PDB entry 1LP9 | X-ray diffraction, 2.00 A resolution | chains A and C of the 5 polymer chains in the assembly

== Chain A ==
Molecule: HLA class I histocompatibility antigen, A-2 alpha chain
Source organism: Homo sapiens
UniProt: P01892 (1A02_HUMAN); residues 1-275 here correspond to UniProt positions 25-299 (UniProt number = residue number + 24)
Sequence (275 residues; row label = number of the first residue in the row):
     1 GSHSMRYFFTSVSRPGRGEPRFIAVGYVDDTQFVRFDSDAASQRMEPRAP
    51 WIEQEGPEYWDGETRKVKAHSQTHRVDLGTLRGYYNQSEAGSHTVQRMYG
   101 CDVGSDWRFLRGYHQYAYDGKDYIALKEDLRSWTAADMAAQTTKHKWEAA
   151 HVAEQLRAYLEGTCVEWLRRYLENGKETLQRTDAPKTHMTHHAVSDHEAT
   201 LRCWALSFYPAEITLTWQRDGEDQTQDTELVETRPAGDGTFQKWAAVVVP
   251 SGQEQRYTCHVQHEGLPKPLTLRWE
Cystine bridges: Cys-101/Cys-164, Cys-203/Cys-259

== Chain C ==
Molecule: self-peptide P1049
Sequence (9 residues; row label = number of the first residue in the row):
     1 ALWGFFPVL

== How chain A and chain C interact ==
Pairs across the interface - 42 pairs, chain A then chain C:
  Met-5(A) / Ala-1(C)
  Tyr-7(A) / Ala-1(C)  hydrogen bond (side chain-backbone)
  Tyr-7(A) / Leu-2(C)  hydrogen bond (side chain-backbone)
  Phe-9(A) / Leu-2(C)  hydrophobic
  Met-45(A) / Leu-2(C)  hydrophobic
  Glu-63(A) / Ala-1(C)
  Glu-63(A) / Leu-2(C)  hydrogen bond (side chain-backbone)
  Lys-66(A) / Leu-2(C)  hydrogen bond (side chain-backbone)
  Lys-66(A) / Trp-3(C)
  Lys-66(A) / Gly-4(C)
  Lys-66(A) / Phe-6(C)
  Val-67(A) / Leu-2(C)
  Ala-69(A) / Phe-6(C)  hydrophobic
  His-70(A) / Trp-3(C)  hydrogen bond (side chain-backbone)
  His-70(A) / Phe-6(C)
  Thr-73(A) / Phe-6(C)
  Thr-73(A) / Pro-7(C)
  Thr-73(A) / Val-8(C)
  Asp-77(A) / Val-8(C)
  Asp-77(A) / Leu-9(C)  hydrogen bond (side chain-backbone)
  Thr-80(A) / Leu-9(C)
  Leu-81(A) / Leu-9(C)  hydrophobic
  Tyr-84(A) / Leu-9(C)  hydrogen bond (side chain-backbone)
  Arg-97(A) / Trp-3(C)
  Arg-97(A) / Pro-7(C)
  Tyr-99(A) / Leu-2(C)
  Tyr-99(A) / Trp-3(C)  hydrogen bond (side chain-backbone)
  Tyr-116(A) / Leu-9(C)  hydrophobic
  Tyr-123(A) / Leu-9(C)  hydrophobic
  Thr-143(A) / Leu-9(C)  hydrogen bond (side chain-backbone)
  Lys-146(A) / Leu-9(C)  hydrogen bond (side chain-backbone)
  Trp-147(A) / Pro-7(C)
  Trp-147(A) / Val-8(C)  hydrogen bond (side chain-backbone)
  Trp-147(A) / Leu-9(C)  hydrophobic
  Gln-155(A) / Trp-3(C)
  Gln-155(A) / Phe-5(C)
  Leu-156(A) / Trp-3(C)  hydrophobic
  Tyr-159(A) / Ala-1(C)  hydrogen bond (side chain-backbone)
  Tyr-159(A) / Leu-2(C)
  Tyr-159(A) / Trp-3(C)
  Trp-167(A) / Ala-1(C)  hydrophobic
  Tyr-171(A) / Ala-1(C)  hydrogen bond (side chain-backbone)
Also at the interface, not in a pair above, chain A (31 interface residues in all): Tyr-59, Val-95, His-114, Val-152, Thr-163

== In short ==
The interface between chain A and chain C involves 31 residues on one side and 9 on the other, with 13
hydrogen bonds. Among the polar pairs are Tyr-7(A)/Ala-1(C), Tyr-7(A)/Leu-2(C) and Glu-63(A)/Leu-2(C).
Chain A is HLA class I histocompatibility antigen, A-2 alpha chain (Homo sapiens) and chain C is self-peptide
P1049; the structure, Xenoreactive complex AHIII 12.2 TCR bound to p1049/HLA-A2.1, was determined by X-ray
diffraction.
